7NJY - chains b and d of the 12 polymer chains in the assembly; structure by electron microscopy, 2.94 A resolution.

[Chain b]
Protein: ATP synthase subunit b
Source organism: Mycolicibacterium smegmatis (strain ATCC 700084 / mc(2)155)
UniProtKB: A0R204 (ATPF_MYCS2); residues 1-170 here = UniProt positions 1-170
Sequence (180 residues; each row starts with the number of its first residue):
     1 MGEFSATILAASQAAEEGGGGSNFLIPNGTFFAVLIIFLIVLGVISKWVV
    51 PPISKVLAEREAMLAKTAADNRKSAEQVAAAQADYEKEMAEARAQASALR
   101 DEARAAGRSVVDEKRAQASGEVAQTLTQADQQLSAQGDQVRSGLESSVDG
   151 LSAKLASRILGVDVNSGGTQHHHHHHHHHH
Unresolved in the structure: 1-21, 85-180
Sequence notes: expression tag (171-180)

[Chain d]
Protein: ATP synthase subunit b-delta
Source organism: Mycolicibacterium smegmatis (strain ATCC 700084 / mc(2)155)
UniProtKB: A0R203 (ATPFD_MYCS2); residues 1-445 here = UniProt positions 1-445
Sequence (445 residues; each row starts with the number of its first residue):
     1 MSIFIGQLIGFAVIAFIIVKWVVPPVRTLMRNQQEAVRAALAESAEAAKK
    51 LADADAMHAKALADAKAESEKVTEEAKQDSERIAAQLSEQAGSEAERIKA
   101 QGAQQIQLMRQQLIRQLRTGLGAEAVNKAAEIVRAHVADPQAQSATVDRF
   151 LSELEQMAPSSVVIDTAATSRLRAASRQSLAALVEKFDSVAGGLDADGLT
   201 NLADELASVAKLLLSETALNKHLAEPTDDSAPKVRLLERLLSDKVSATTL
   251 DLLRTAVSNRWSTESNLIDAVEHTARLALLKRAEIAGEVDEVEEQLFRFG
   301 RVLDAEPRLSALLSDYTTPAEGRVALLDKALTGRPGVNQTAAALLSQTVG
   351 LLRGERADEAVIDLAELAVSRRGEVVAHVSAAAELSDAQRTRLTEVLSRI
   401 YGRPVSVQLHVDPELLGGLSITVGDEVIDGSIASRLAAAQTGLPD
Unresolved in the structure: 62-445

[How chain b and chain d interact]
Pairs across the interface (13):
  Met63(b) with Ala40(d), hydrophobic; Ser44(d)
  Thr67(b) with Ser44(d)
  Asp70(b) with Ala47(d); Ala48(d); Leu51(d)
  Asn71(b) with Ala47(d); Lys50(d)
  Ser74(b) with Lys50(d), hydrogen bond (side chain-backbone); Leu51(d), hydrogen bond (side chain-backbone); Ala54(d)
  Gln77(b) with Ala54(d); His58(d), hydrogen bond
Also at the interface, not in a pair above, chain b (10 interface residues in all): Arg60, Leu64, Lys73, Ala81
Also at the interface, not in a pair above, chain d (15 interface residues in all): Val37, Leu41, Glu43, Glu46, Asp55, Met57, Ala61

[Summary]
Chain b and chain d form an interface of 10 and 15 residues respectively, with 3 hydrogen bonds. Among the
polar pairs are Ser74(b)-Lys50(d), Ser74(b)-Leu51(d) and Gln77(b)-His58(d).
Here chain b is ATP synthase subunit b and chain d is ATP synthase subunit b-delta, both from
Mycolicibacterium smegmatis (strain ATCC 700084 / mc(2)155). Entry 7NJY (Mycobacterium smegmatis ATP synthase
Fo combined class 5) was determined by electron microscopy (same publication as 7NJK, 7NJL, 7NJM, 7NJN, 7NJO,
7NJP and 20 further entries).
